9QQT - chains D and E of the 6 polymer chains in the assembly; structure by X-ray diffraction, 0.98 A resolution.

# Chain D
Molecule: Methyl-coenzyme M reductase subunit alpha
From: Candidatus Methanoperedens sp
Notes: EC 2.8.4.1
Reference sequence: A0A822J3V5 (A0A822J3V5_9EURY); numbering as in UniProt (aligned over 1-566)
Chain sequence (566 residues; numbered 1 to 566; the number before each row is that of its first residue):
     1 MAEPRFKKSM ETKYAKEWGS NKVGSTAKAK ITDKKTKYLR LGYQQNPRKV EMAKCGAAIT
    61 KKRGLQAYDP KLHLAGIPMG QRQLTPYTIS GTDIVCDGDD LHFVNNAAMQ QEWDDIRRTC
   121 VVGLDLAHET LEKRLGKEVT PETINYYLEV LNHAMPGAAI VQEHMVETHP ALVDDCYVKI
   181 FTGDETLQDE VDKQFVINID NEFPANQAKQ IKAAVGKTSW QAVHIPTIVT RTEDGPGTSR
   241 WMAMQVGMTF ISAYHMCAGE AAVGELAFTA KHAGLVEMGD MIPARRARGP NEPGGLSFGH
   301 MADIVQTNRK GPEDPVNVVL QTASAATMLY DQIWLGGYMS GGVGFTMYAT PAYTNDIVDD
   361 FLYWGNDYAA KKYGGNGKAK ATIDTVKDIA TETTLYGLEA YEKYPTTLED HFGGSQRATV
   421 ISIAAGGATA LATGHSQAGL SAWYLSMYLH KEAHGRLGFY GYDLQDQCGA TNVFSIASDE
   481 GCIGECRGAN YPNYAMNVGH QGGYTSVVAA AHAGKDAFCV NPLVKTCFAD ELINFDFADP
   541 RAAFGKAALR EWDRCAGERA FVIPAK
Unresolved in the structure: 1-2, 566
Modified / non-standard residues: H272 (N1-methylated histidine; MHS); R286 (5-methyl-arginine; AGM); W443 (6-hydroxytryptophan; TRX); G461 (thioglycin; GL3); D466 (didehydroaspartate; DYA); C468 (S-methylcysteine; SMC)
Ion coordination: factor 430 Ni: Q162 (together with 1-thioethanesulfonic acid, SHT); K+: T230, R231, E233 (shared with 3 residues of chain A)
Small-molecule neighbours:
  - 1-thioethanesulfonic acid / SHT / Coenzyme B, molecule 1: R240, K271, H272
  - 1-thioethanesulfonic acid / SHT / Coenzyme B, molecule 2: R285, R286, L335, M339, S340, F345, Y348, F459, Y460, G461, M496, N497, V498
  - factor 430 (F43), molecule 1: A159, I160, V161, Q162, M165, V166, M244, Q245, M248, I251, A258, G259
  - factor 430 (F43), molecule 2: G341, G342, V343, G344, F345, T346, M347, Y348, F412, G413, Q416, G458, F459

# Chain E
Molecule: Methyl-coenzyme M reductase subunit beta
From: Candidatus Methanoperedens sp
Notes: EC 2.8.4.1
Reference sequence: A0A822J4Y5 (A0A822J4Y5_9EURY); residues 1-434 here = UniProt positions 1-434
Chain sequence (434 residues; each row starts with the number of its first residue):
     1 MADTIDLYSD RGAKLKSGVD INDISPMRNA AIKSIVTGIK RTAAVDLAGI EKTLATSAIG
    61 GKGRKIPGRE MKLDIVKNAA AIQKAVNELV QVDSGDDTVV KALNGGKQLI VQVPSVRIDV
   121 AAEYVSSLTC TASAVTQALV SQFNIGMFDA PTIKSAVWGQ YPQTLDMVGG NVKSIVDIPQ
   181 KDEGFGYTLR NVMANHLAAT CKKSAMNTAA LCSILENTGV FEMGDAIGNQ TRHRLLAFSH
   241 QGLNANNLVY GTTKALGKTG TIGSAVHACV EKAIADKVIS ADKKFASGYT TYKTNDVGKW
   301 NAYCAAGTLV ATLINCGAQR APQSVSAVLL YFNDLIEKET SLPGCDFGKV QGAAVGFSFF
   361 SHSIYGGGGP GVFNGNHVVT RHSKGLAVPC VAAAVALDAG VQIYSPEKTS GLVGDVFSSV
   421 DEFREPIKAV AGAV
Unresolved in the structure: 1
Small-molecule neighbours:
  - 1-thioethanesulfonic acid / SHT / Coenzyme B: F359, F360, S363, Y365, G366, G367, H377, V378, V379
  - factor 430 (F43): S363, I364, Y365

# How chain D and chain E interact
Contacting residue pairs (51; chain D residue first):
  P283(D) with E183(E)
  A284(D) with Q180(E); K181(E)
  R285(D) with H377(E), hydrogen bond; V378(E)
  R286(D) with E183(E); V378(E)
  F345(D) with Y365(E), hydrophobic
  K451(D) with D334(E), salt bridge; Q351(E)
  E452(D) with K338(E), salt bridge
  F459(D) with F359(E), hydrophobic
  Y460(D) with V355(E); S358(E); F359(E); H362(E)
  G461(D) with V355(E); F359(E)
  D463(D) with V355(E)
  L464(D) with G352(E); V355(E); G356(E); V379(E); H382(E)
  Q467(D) with G348(E); Q351(E); G352(E)
  C468(D) with G348(E); K349(E); H382(E)
  T471(D) with F347(E); K349(E)
  N472(D) with K349(E)
  A477(D) with D225(E)
  S478(D) with M223(E), hydrogen bond (side chain-backbone); D225(E), hydrogen bond
  D479(D) with Y187(E), hydrogen bond; M223(E); R381(E), salt bridge; K384(E), salt bridge
  E480(D) with K349(E), salt bridge; K384(E), salt bridge
  P492(D) with R381(E); H382(E)
  N493(D) with H382(E), hydrogen bond
  A495(D) with V378(E), hydrophobic
  M496(D) with F360(E), hydrophobic; V378(E); V379(E), hydrophobic; H382(E)
  N497(D) with F359(E)
Interface residues without a listed pair, chain D (27 interface residues in all): S340, Y462
Interface residues without a listed pair, chain E (29 interface residues in all): D182, D346, A353

# In short
Chain D and chain E form an interface of 27 and 29 residues respectively; the contacts include 5 hydrogen
bonds and 6 salt bridges. Polar contacts include K451(D)-D334(E), E452(D)-K338(E) and D479(D)-R381(E).
Here chain D is Methyl-coenzyme M reductase subunit alpha and chain E is Methyl-coenzyme M reductase subunit
beta, both from Candidatus Methanoperedens sp. Entry 9QQT (Methyl-coenzyme M reductase of ANME-2d Candidatus
Methanoperedens Vercelli Strain 1 from a bioreactor enrichment culture) was determined by X-ray diffraction
together with 9QM5, 9QR1 and 9QR3 from the same study.
